Entry 8RQA (X-ray diffraction, 2.50 A resolution); this record covers chain A.

== Chain A ==
Protein: Protein cereblon
Source organism: Homo sapiens
Reference sequence: Q96SW2 (CRBN_HUMAN); residue numbers follow UniProt; this construct covers 41-187, 249-426
Amino-acid sequence (329 residues; numbered 40 to 426; 58 numbers in that range are skipped by the numbering (no residue carries them; nothing is unmodelled there); the number before each row is that of its first residue):
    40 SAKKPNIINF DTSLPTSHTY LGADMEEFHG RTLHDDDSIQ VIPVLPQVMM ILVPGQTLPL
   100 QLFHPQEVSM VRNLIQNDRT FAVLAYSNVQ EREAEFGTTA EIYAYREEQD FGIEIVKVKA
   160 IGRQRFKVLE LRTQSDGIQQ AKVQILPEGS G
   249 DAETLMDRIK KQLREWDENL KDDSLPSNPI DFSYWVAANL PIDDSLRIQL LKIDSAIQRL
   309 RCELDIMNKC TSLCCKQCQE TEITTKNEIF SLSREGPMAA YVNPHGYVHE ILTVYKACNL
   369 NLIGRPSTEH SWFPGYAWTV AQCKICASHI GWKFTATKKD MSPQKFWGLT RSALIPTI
Not modelled in the structure: 40-49, 169-174, 188-190, 249, 269-270, 426
Differences from the reference sequence: expression tag (40); engineered mutation Ile-78 (Cys in Q96SW2), Val-92 (Ile in Q96SW2), Asn-116 (Lys in Q96SW2), Glu-134 (Gln in Q96SW2), Trp-283 (Arg in Q96SW2), Asn-287 (Cys in Q96SW2), Ser-293 (Val in Q96SW2), Asp-302 (Gly in Q96SW2), Arg-342 (Leu in Q96SW2), Glu-343 (Cys in Q96SW2), Ile-359 (Thr in Q96SW2), Ile-423 (Leu in Q96SW2); linker (188-190)
Ion coordination: Zn2+: Cys-323, Cys-326, Cys-391, Cys-394
Residues lining bound ligands: S-Lenalidomide (LVY): Val-350, Asn-351, Pro-352, His-353, His-357, Glu-377, His-378, Ser-379, Trp-380, Trp-386, Trp-400, Phe-402
UniProt features mapped onto this chain:
  - binding site (Zn(2+)): Cys-323, Cys-326, Cys-391, Cys-394
  - binding site ((S)-thalidomide): His-378, Trp-380, Trp-386
  - natural variant: Cys-391 (C391R: In MRT2)
  - mutagenesis: Tyr-384 (Y384A: Abolishes thalidomide-binding without affecting DCX protein ligase complex activity; when associated with A-386), Trp-386 (W386A: Abolishes thalidomide-binding without affecting DCX protein ligase complex activity; when associated with A-384 ...)

== Overview ==
Bound to chain A: S-Lenalidomide. Cys-323, Cys-326, Cys-391 and Cys-394 form the Zn2+ site. UniProt lists 4
Zn2+-binding residues, 3 (S)-thalidomide-binding residues and 9 mutagenesis sites.
Chain A is Protein cereblon (Homo sapiens); the structure, Crystal structure of CRBN-midi in complex with
Lenalidomide, was determined by X-ray diffraction together with 9GAO, 8RQ1, 8RQ8, 8RQ9 and 8RQC from the same
study.
